1NBM - chains A and G of the 7 polymer chains in the assembly; structure by X-ray diffraction, 3.00 A resolution.

[Chain A]
Protein: F1-atpase
Organism: Bos taurus
Notes: EC 3.6.1.34
UniProt: P19483 (ATPA1_BOVIN); residues 1-510 here correspond to UniProt positions 44-553 (UniProt number = residue number + 43)
Chain sequence (510 residues; each row starts with the number of its first residue):
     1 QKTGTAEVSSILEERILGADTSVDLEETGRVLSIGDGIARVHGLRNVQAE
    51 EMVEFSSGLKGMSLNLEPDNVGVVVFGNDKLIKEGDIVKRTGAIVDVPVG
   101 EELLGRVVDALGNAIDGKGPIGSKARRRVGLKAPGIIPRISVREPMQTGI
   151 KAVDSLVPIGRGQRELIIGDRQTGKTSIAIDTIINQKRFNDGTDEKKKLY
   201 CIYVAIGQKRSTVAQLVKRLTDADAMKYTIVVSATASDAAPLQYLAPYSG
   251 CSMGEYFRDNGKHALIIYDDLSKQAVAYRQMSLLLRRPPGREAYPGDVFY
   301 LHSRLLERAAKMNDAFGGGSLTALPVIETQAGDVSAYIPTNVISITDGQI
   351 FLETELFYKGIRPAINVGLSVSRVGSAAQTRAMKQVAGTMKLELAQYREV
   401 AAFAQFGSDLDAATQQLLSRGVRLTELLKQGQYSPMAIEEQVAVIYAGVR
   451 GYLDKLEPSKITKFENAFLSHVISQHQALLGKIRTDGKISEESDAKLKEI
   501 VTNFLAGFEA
Unresolved in the structure: 1-23
Sequence notes: conflict G481 (Ser524 in P19483)
Metal / ion sites: Mg2+: T176, Q208 (together with ATP)
Ligand contacts: ATP (adenosine-5'-triphosphate): D170, R171, Q172, T173, G174, K175, T176, S177, Q208, E328, F357, R362, P363, Q430, G431, Q432
Swiss-Prot annotation at these positions:
  - binding site (ATP): Q172, G174, K175, T176, S177, Q430, Q432
  - binding site (Mg(2+)): T176, D269
  - site: S370 (Required for activity)
  - modified residue: Q1 (Pyrrolidone carboxylic acid), S10 (Phosphoserine), S22 (Phosphoserine), S33 (Phosphoserine), S63 (Phosphoserine), K80 (N6-acetyllysine), K83 (N6-acetyllysine), K89 (N6-acetyllysine), T91 (Phosphothreonine), K118 (N6-acetyllysine), S123 (Phosphoserine), K124 (N6-acetyllysine), S141 (Phosphoserine), R161 (Omega-N-methylarginine), K187 (N6-acetyllysine), K196 (N6-acetyllysine), K197 (N6-acetyllysine), K218 (N6-acetyllysine), K262 (N6-acetyllysine), K384 (N6-acetyllysine) and 6 more in UniProt
  - glycosylation: S33 (O-linked (GlcNAc) serine)

[Chain G]
Protein: F1-atpase
Organism: Bos taurus
Notes: EC 3.6.1.34
UniProt: P05631 (ATPG_BOVIN); residues 1-272 here correspond to UniProt positions 26-297 (UniProt number = residue number + 25)
Chain sequence (272 residues; numbered 1 to 272; the number before each row is that of its first residue):
     1 ATLKDITRRLKSIKNIQKITKSMKMVAAAKYARAERELKPARVYGVGSLA
    51 LYEKADIKTPEDKKKHLIIGVSSDRGLCGAIHSSVAKQMKSEAANLAAAG
   101 KEVKIIGVGDKIRSILHRTHSDQFLVTFKEVGRRPPTFGDASVIALELLN
   151 SGYEFDEGSIIFNRFRSVISYKTEEKPIFSLDTISSAESMSIYDDIDADV
   201 LRNYQEYSLANIIYYSLKESTTSEQSARMTAMDNASKNASEMIDKLTLTF
   251 NRTRQAVITKELIEIISGAAAL
Unresolved in the structure: 45-76, 91-208
Swiss-Prot annotation at these positions:
  - modified residue: K14 (N6-acetyllysine), K24 (N6-succinyllysine), K30 (N6-acetyllysine), K90 (N6-acetyllysine), S121 (Phosphoserine), K129 (N6-acetyllysine), K172 (N6-acetyllysine), K245 (N6-succinyllysine)

[Chain A / chain G interface]
Pairs across the interface (15; chain A residue first):
  R286(A) - L272(G)
  P289(A) - I265(G)  hydrophobic
  G290(A) - L262(G)
  R291(A) - I258(G)
  E292(A) - E261(G)
  A293(A) - I265(G)
  E355(A) - K11(G)  salt bridge
  A402(A) - K18(G)
  F403(A) - K18(G)
  F403(A) - S22(G)
  F403(A) - M25(G)  hydrophobic
  F406(A) - I19(G)  hydrophobic
  F406(A) - M23(G)  hydrophobic
  D409(A) - V26(G)
  D409(A) - K30(G)  salt bridge
Interface residues without a listed pair, chain A (12 interface residues in all): L410

[Summary]
The interface between chain A and chain G involves 12 residues on one side and 13 on the other; the contacts
include 2 salt bridges. Among the polar pairs are E355(A)-K11(G) and D409(A)-K30(G). Chain A binds ATP.
Here chain A is F1-atpase and chain G is F1-atpase, both from Bos taurus. Entry 1NBM (The structure of bovine
F1-atpase covalently inhibited with 4-chloro-7-nitrobenzofurazan) was determined by X-ray diffraction.
